Entry 8TL4 (electron microscopy, 3.20 A resolution); this record covers chains I and J of the 12 polymer chains in the assembly.

[Chain I]
Protein: DJ85-e.01 FAB HEAVY CHAIN
From: Homo sapiens
Notes: antibody fragment or engineered binder
Chain sequence (236 residues; each row starts with the number of its first residue; a row labelled like 82A-82C holds insertion residues (82A, then the next letters in order)):
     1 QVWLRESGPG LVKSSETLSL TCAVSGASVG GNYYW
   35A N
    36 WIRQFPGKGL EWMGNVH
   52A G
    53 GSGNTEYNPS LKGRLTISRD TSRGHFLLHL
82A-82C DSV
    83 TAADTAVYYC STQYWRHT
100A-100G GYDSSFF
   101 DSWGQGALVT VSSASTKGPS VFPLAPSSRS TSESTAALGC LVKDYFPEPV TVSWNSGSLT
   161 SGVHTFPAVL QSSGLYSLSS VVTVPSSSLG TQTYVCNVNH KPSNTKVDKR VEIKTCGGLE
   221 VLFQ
Unresolved in the structure: 114-224
Disulfides: Cys22-Cys92

[Chain J]
Protein: DJ85-e.01 FAB LIGHT CHAIN
From: Homo sapiens
Notes: antibody fragment or engineered binder
Chain sequence (214 residues; numbered 1 to 214; the number before each row is that of its first residue):
     1 DVQMTQSPSS LSASVGDRVS ITCRASEDIT TDLEWYQQKP GKAPNLLIYD VSSLQSGVPS
    61 RFSGSRSGTE FTLTINSLQP EDFATYFCLQ YNSYPWTFGQ GTKVDIKRTV AAPSVFIFPP
   121 SEDQVKSGTV SVVCLLNNFY PREASVKWKV DGALKTGNSQ ESVTEQDSKD NTYSLSSTLT
   181 LSSTEYQSHK VYACEVTHQG LSSPVTKSFN RGEC
Unresolved in the structure: 111-214
Disulfides: Cys23-Cys88

[Interface between chain I and chain J]
Contacting residue pairs (24):
  Asn35A(I) - Trp96(J)
  Ile37(I) - Phe98(J)  hydrophobic
  Gln39(I) - Gln38(J)  hydrogen bond
  Leu45(I) - Gln38(J)
  Leu45(I) - Pro44(J)  hydrophobic
  Leu45(I) - Phe98(J)  hydrophobic
  Trp47(I) - Tyr94(J)  hydrophobic
  Trp47(I) - Pro95(J)  hydrophobic
  Trp47(I) - Trp96(J)
  Trp47(I) - Phe98(J)
  Asn50(I) - Tyr94(J)  hydrogen bond
  Glu58(I) - Tyr94(J)
  Asn60(I) - Pro95(J)
  Pro61(I) - Pro95(J)
  Tyr91(I) - Ala43(J)  hydrophobic
  Gln95(I) - Glu34(J)  hydrogen bond
  Gln95(I) - Tyr36(J)  hydrogen bond
  Gln95(I) - Trp96(J)
  Phe100F(I) - Tyr49(J)
  Phe100F(I) - Gln55(J)
  Asp101(I) - Tyr36(J)  hydrogen bond
  Trp103(I) - Tyr36(J)
  Trp103(I) - Pro44(J)
  Gly104(I) - Ala43(J)
Interface residues without a listed pair, chain I (19 interface residues in all): Tyr34, Gly44, Glu46, Trp97
Interface residues without a listed pair, chain J (14 interface residues in all): Asp1, Leu46, Phe87

[Overview]
19 residues of chain I face 14 of chain J across their interface, with 5 hydrogen bonds. Polar pairs include
Gln39(I)-Gln38(J), Asn50(I)-Tyr94(J) and Gln95(I)-Glu34(J).
Here chain I is DJ85-e.01 FAB HEAVY CHAIN and chain J is DJ85-e.01 FAB LIGHT CHAIN, both from Homo sapiens.
Entry 8TL4 (CRYO-EM STRUCTURE OF HIV-1 BG505DS-SOSIP.664 ENV TRIMER BOUND TO DJ85-e.01 FAB) was determined by
electron microscopy (same publication as 8TDX, 8TE7, 8TJR, 8TJS, 8TKC, 8TL2 and 5 further entries).
